PDB entry 8VUL | electron microscopy, 3.83 A resolution | chains A and B of the 4 polymer chains in the assembly

[Chain A]
Protein: Glutamate receptor ionotropic, NMDA 1
Organism: Homo sapiens
Reference sequence: Q05586 (NMDZ1_HUMAN); residue numbers follow UniProt; this construct covers 25-393
Sequence (369 residues; numbered 25 to 393; the number before each row is that of its first residue):
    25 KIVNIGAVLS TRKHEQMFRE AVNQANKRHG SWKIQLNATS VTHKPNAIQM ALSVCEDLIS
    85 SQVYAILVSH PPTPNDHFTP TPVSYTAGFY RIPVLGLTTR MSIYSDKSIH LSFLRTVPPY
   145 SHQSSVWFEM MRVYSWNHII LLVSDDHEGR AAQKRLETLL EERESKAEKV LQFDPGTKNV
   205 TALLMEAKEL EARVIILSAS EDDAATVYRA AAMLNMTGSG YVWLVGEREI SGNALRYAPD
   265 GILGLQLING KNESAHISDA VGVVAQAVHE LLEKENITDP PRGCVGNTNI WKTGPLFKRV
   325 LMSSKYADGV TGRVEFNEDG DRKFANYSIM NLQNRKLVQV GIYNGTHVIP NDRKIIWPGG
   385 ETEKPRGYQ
Cystine bridges: Cys79-Cys308
UniProt features mapped onto this chain:
  - glycosylation (N-linked (GlcNAc...) asparagine): Asn61, Asn203, Asn239, Asn276, Asn300, Asn350, Asn368
  - natural variant: Arg217 (R217W: In NDHMSR), Asp227 (D227H: In NDHMSR; uncertain significance), Arg306 (R306Q: Found in a patient with schizophrenia; uncertain significance)

[Chain B]
Protein: Glutamate receptor ionotropic, NMDA 2A
Organism: Homo sapiens
Reference sequence: Q12879 (NMDE1_HUMAN); residues 34-399 here = UniProt positions 34-399
Sequence (366 residues; each row starts with the number of its first residue):
    34 LNIAVMLGHS HDVTERELRT LWGPEQAAGL PLDVNVVALL MNRTDPKSLI THVCDLMSGA
    94 RIHGLVFGDD TDQEAVAQML DFISSHTFVP ILGIHGGASM IMADKDPTST FFQFGASIQQ
   154 QATVMLKIMQ DYDWHVFSLV TTIFPGYREF ISFVKTTVDN SFVGWDMQNV ITLDTSFEDA
   214 KTQVQLKKIH SSVILLYCSK DEAVLILSEA RSLGLTGYDF FWIVPSLVSG NTELIPKEFP
   274 SGLISVSYDD WDYSLEARVR DGIGILTTAA SSMLEKFSYI PEAKASCYGQ MERPEVPMHT
   334 LHPFMVNVTW DGKDLSFTEE GYQVHPRLVV IVLNKDREWE KVGKWENHTL SLRHAVWPRY
   394 KSFSDC
Cystine bridges: Cys87-Cys320
UniProt features mapped onto this chain:
  - binding site (Zn(2+)): His44, His128, Glu266, Asp282
  - glycosylation (N-linked (GlcNAc...) asparagine): Asn75, Asn340, Asn380
  - natural variant: Pro57 (P57L: Found in a cutaneous malignant melanoma sample), Pro79 (P79R: In FESD), Thr143 (T143I: Found in a patient with autism spectrum disorder; uncertain significance), Phe183 (F183I: In FESD; uncertain significance), Ile184 (I184S: In FESD; uncertain significance), Thr189 (T189N: Found in a patient with schizophrenia; uncertain significance), Cys231 (C231Y: In FESD; uncertain significance), Ala243 (A243V: In FESD), Asp252 (D252N: Found in a cutaneous malignant melanoma sample), Ser278 (S278F: Found in a cutaneous malignant melanoma sample), Ala290 (A290V: In FESD; uncertain significance), Gly295 (G295S: In FESD; uncertain significance), 5 further natural variant entries in UniProt

[Interface between chain A and chain B]
Contacting residue pairs - 23 pairs, chain A then chain B:
  Asn70(A) - Gln323(B)
  Ala71(A) - Phe115(B)
  Ala71(A) - His119(B)
  Leu76(A) - Ile83(B)  hydrophobic
  Tyr109(A) - Gln111(B)
  Tyr109(A) - Met112(B)
  Tyr109(A) - Phe115(B)  hydrophobic
  Tyr109(A) - Met135(B)
  Thr110(A) - Met112(B)
  Phe113(A) - Gln106(B)
  Tyr114(A) - Pro79(B)
  Ser132(A) - Ala136(B)
  Ser132(A) - Pro178(B)
  Ile133(A) - Gln111(B)  hydrogen bond (backbone-side chain)
  Ile133(A) - Met135(B)  hydrophobic
  Ile133(A) - Asp137(B)
  Leu135(A) - Glu107(B)
  Leu135(A) - Gln111(B)
  Cys308(A) - Asp78(B)
  Cys308(A) - Pro79(B)
  Cys308(A) - Lys80(B)
  Val309(A) - Lys80(B)
  Thr312(A) - Thr77(B)
Other interface residues (no listed pair), chain A (20 interface residues in all): Ile72, Gln73, Cys79, Pro106, Asp130, Lys131, His171
Other interface residues (no listed pair), chain B (20 interface residues in all): Ala108, Val109, Cys320, Tyr321

[Summary]
Chain A and chain B each contribute 20 residues to their interface, with 1 hydrogen bond. The hydrogen-bonded
pair is Ile133(A)-Gln111(B). UniProt lists 4 Zn2+-binding residues on chain B.
Chain A is Glutamate receptor ionotropic, NMDA 1 and chain B is Glutamate receptor ionotropic, NMDA 2A, both
from Homo sapiens; the structure, Human GluN1-2A with Fab 003-102 Local refinement of ATD, was determined by
electron microscopy, deposited together with 8VUH, 8VUJ, 8VUN, 8VUQ, 8VUR, 8VUT, 8VUY and 8VVH.
